6EMH - chain A; structure by X-ray diffraction, 1.76 A resolution.

[Chain A]
Molecule: Mitogen-activated protein kinase 10
Organism: Homo sapiens
Notes: EC 2.7.11.24
UniProt: P53779 (MK10_HUMAN); residue numbers follow UniProt; this construct covers 39-402
Amino-acid sequence (367 residues; row label = number of the first residue in the row):
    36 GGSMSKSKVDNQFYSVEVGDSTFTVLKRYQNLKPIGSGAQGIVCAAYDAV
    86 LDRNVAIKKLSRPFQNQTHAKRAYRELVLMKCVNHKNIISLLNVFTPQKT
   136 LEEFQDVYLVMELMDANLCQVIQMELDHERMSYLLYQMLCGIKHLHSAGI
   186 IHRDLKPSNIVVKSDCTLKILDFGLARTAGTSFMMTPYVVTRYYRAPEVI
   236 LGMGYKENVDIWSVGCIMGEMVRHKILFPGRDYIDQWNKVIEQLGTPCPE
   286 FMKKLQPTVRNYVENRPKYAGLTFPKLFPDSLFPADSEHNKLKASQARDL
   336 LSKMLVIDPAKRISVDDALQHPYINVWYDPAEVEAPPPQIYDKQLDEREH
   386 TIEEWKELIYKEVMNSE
Not modelled in the structure: 36-45, 71-76, 220-224, 401-402
Differences from the reference sequence: expression tag (36-38)
Covalent attachments: beta-mercaptoethanol (BME) linked to Cys154, Cys201
Small-molecule neighbours:
  - BGE (4-(4-methyl-1H-imidazol-5-yl)-N-(4-morpholin-4-ylphenyl)pyridin-2-amine): Ile70, Val78, Ala91, Lys93, Ile124, Met146, Glu147, Leu148, Met149, Asp150, Ala151, Asn152, Gln155, Val196, Leu206
  - C15 (N-dodecyl-N,N-dimethyl-3-ammonio-1-propanesulfonate): Ala214, Gly215, Thr216, Ser217, Ile235, Leu236, Gly237, Met238, Gly239, Tyr240, Tyr268, Ile269, Trp272, Gln291, Val294
From the paper describing this entry:
  - binding site for BGE: Ile70, Val78, Lys93, Met146, Met149, Asn152, Asn194, Val196, Leu206
  - conformationally variable residues (order/disorder transition): Gly71 to Gly76

[Overview]
Ligands of chain A: compound BGE and compound C15. From the paper: a binding site for BGE at Ile70, Val78 and
Lys93 among others; conformational variability at Gly71.
Chain A is Mitogen-activated protein kinase 10 (Homo sapiens); the structure, Crystal structure of JNK3 in
complex with a pyridinylimidazole inhibitor, was determined by X-ray diffraction together with 6EKD and 6EQ9
from the same study.
